PDB entry 3ROP | X-ray diffraction, 1.94 A resolution | chain A

# Chain A
Name: ADP-ribosyl cyclase 1
Organism: Homo sapiens
Notes: EC 3.2.2.5; fragment: ectodomain
Reference sequence: P28907 (CD38_HUMAN); residues 45-296 here = UniProt positions 45-296
Sequence (254 residues; each row starts with the number of its first residue):
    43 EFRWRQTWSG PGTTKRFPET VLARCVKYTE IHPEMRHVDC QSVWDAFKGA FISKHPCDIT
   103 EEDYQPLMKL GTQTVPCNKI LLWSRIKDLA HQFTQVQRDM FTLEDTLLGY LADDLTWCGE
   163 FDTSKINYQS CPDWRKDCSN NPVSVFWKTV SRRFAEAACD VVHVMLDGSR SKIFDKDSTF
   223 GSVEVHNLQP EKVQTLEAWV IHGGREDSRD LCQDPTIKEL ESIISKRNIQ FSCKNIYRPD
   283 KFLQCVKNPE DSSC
Disordered / not traced: 43-44
Cystine bridges: C67-C82, C99-C180, C119-C201, C160-C173, C254-C275, C287-C296
Glycans and other covalent adducts: 2-deoxy-2-fluoro-5-O-phosphono-ribose (50A) linked to E226
Construct notes: expression tag (43-44); engineered mutation D100 (Asn in P28907), D164 (Asn in P28907), D209 (Asn in P28907), D219 (Asn in P28907)
Small-molecule neighbours:
  - 2-deoxy-2-fluoro-5-O-phosphono-ribose (50A; 2-deoxy-2-fluoro-5-O-phosphono-alpha-D-ribofuranose): L124, W125, S126, R127, L145, S193, F196, S220, T221, F222
  - nicotinamide (NCA): W125, L145, E146, W189, S193, T221
UniProt features mapped onto this chain:
  - active site: C119, C201

# Overview
Ligands of chain A: nicotinamide. Covalently linked 2-deoxy-2-fluoro-5-O-phosphono-ribose: at E226. Curated
annotation (UniProt) lists active-site residues C119 and C201.
Chain A is ADP-ribosyl cyclase 1 (Homo sapiens); the structure, Crystal structure of human CD38 in complex
with compound CZ-50b, was determined by X-ray diffraction together with 3ROK, 3ROM and 3ROQ from the same
study.
